Entry 2FAK (X-ray diffraction, 2.80 A resolution); this record covers chains D and E of the 28 polymer chains in the assembly.

# Chain D
Protein: Proteasome component PUP2
Organism: Saccharomyces cerevisiae
Notes: EC 3.4.25.1
UniProt: P32379 (PSA5_YEAST); the construct lacks a stretch of the UniProt sequence and is renumbered around it, so the offset changes along the chain: 9-123 = UniProt 9-123; 125-144 = UniProt 131-150; 145-180 = UniProt 152-187; 184-202 = UniProt 191-209; 3 more segments
Amino-acid sequence (242 residues; each row starts with the number of its first residue; note: 7 numbers in that range are skipped by the numbering (no residue carries them; nothing is unmodelled there); a row labelled like 12A-12G holds insertion residues (12A, then the next letters in order)):
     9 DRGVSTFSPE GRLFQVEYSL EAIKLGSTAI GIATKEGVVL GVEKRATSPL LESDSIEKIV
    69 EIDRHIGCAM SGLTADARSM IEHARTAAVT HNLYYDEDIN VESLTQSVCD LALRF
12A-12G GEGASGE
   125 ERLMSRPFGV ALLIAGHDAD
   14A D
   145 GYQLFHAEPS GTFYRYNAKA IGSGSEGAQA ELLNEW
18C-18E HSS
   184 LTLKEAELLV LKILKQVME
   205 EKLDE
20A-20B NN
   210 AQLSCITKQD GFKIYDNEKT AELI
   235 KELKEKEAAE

# Chain E
Protein: Proteasome component PRE5
Organism: Saccharomyces cerevisiae
Notes: EC 3.4.25.1
UniProt: P40302 (PSA1_YEAST); the construct has insertions or renumbered stretches relative to UniProt, so the offset changes along the chain: 4-60 = UniProt 2-58; 63-180 = UniProt 59-176; 183-204 = UniProt 183-204; 210-233 = UniProt 211-234
Amino-acid sequence (233 residues; each row starts with the number of its first residue; note: 7 numbers in that range are skipped by the numbering (no residue carries them; nothing is unmodelled there); a row labelled like 18A-18F holds insertion residues (18A, then the next letters in order)):
     4 FRNNYDGDTV TFSPTGRLFQ VEYALEAIKQ GSVTVGLRSN THAVLVALKR NADELSS
    63 YQKKIIKCDE HMGLSLAGLA PDARVLSNYL RQQCNYSSLV FNRKLAVERA GHLLCDKAQK
   123 NTQSYGGRPY GVGLLIIGYD KSGAHLLEFQ PSGNVTELYG TAIGARSQGA KTYLERTL
18A-18F DTFIKI
   183 DGNPDELIKA GVEAISQSLR DE
   206 SL
 2B-2E TVDN
   210 LSIAIVGKDT PFTIYDGEAV AKYI
Curated features (UniProtKB/Swiss-Prot):
  - modified residue: Ser16 (Phosphoserine)
  - cross-link: Lys191 (Glycyl lysine isopeptide (Lys-Gly) (interchain with G-Cter in ubiquitin))

# How chain D and chain E interact
Contacting residue pairs (53):
  Gly12C(D) with Tyr127(E); Gly128(E); Gly129(E)
  Ala12D(D) with Gly128(E), hydrogen bond (backbone-backbone); Gly129(E)
  Ser12E(D) with Asn123(E), hydrogen bond (backbone-side chain); Gly129(E)
  Ser13(D) with Gly128(E); Arg130(E)
  Thr14(D) with Gly10(E); Gln23(E)
  Phe15(D) with Gln23(E), hydrogen bond (backbone-side chain); Tyr26(E); Ala27(E), hydrophobic; Leu81(E), hydrophobic; Arg130(E); Pro131(E); Gly133(E)
  Ser16(D) with Tyr26(E)
  Pro17(D) with Tyr26(E), hydrophobic; Glu29(E)
  Glu18(D) with Glu29(E); Gln33(E), hydrogen bond (backbone-side chain)
  Gly19(D) with Tyr26(E); Ala30(E)
  Arg20(D) with Gln33(E), hydrogen bond
  Leu21(D) with Arg130(E)
  Gln114(D) with Arg86(E), hydrogen bond
  Asp118(D) with Arg86(E), salt bridge
  Leu121(D) with Pro83(E), hydrophobic; Arg130(E)
  Ser154(D) with Pro83(E)
  Gly155(D) with Pro83(E)
  Thr156(D) with Pro83(E)
  Phe157(D) with Gln64(E)
  Tyr158(D) with Arg53(E), hydrogen bond (side chain-backbone); Asn54(E); Ala55(E); Ser59(E); Ser60(E); Gln64(E)
  Arg159(D) with Leu58(E); Ser59(E); Ser60(E), hydrogen bond (backbone-backbone)
  Tyr160(D) with Ala55(E); Asp56(E); Leu58(E); Ser59(E)
  Asn161(D) with Leu58(E), hydrogen bond (backbone-backbone)
  Ala162(D) with Leu58(E)
  Gln173(D) with Asp56(E); Leu58(E)
  Leu177(D) with Leu58(E), hydrophobic
Also at the interface, not in a pair above, chain D (31 interface residues in all): Arg10, Gly11, Gly12F, Lys163, Leu176
Also at the interface, not in a pair above, chain E (32 interface residues in all): Arg5, Asp9, Glu57, Asp84, Lys119, Lys122, Ser126

# Overview
31 residues of chain D face 32 of chain E across their interface, with 9 hydrogen bonds and 1 salt bridge.
Among the polar pairs are Asp118(D)-Arg86(E), Ser12E(D)-Asn123(E) and Phe15(D)-Gln23(E).
Here chain D is Proteasome component PUP2 and chain E is Proteasome component PRE5, both from Saccharomyces
cerevisiae. Entry 2FAK (Crystal structure of Salinosporamide A in complex with the yeast 20S proteasome) was
determined by X-ray diffraction.
